Entry 8ON7 (electron microscopy, 2.50 A resolution); this record covers chains A and D of the 6 polymer chains in the assembly.

Chain A:
Protein: FMRFamide-gated sodium channel 1 (FaNaC1)
Source organism: Malacoceros fuliginosus
Chain sequence (600 residues; each row starts with the number of its first residue; numbering starts at 0):
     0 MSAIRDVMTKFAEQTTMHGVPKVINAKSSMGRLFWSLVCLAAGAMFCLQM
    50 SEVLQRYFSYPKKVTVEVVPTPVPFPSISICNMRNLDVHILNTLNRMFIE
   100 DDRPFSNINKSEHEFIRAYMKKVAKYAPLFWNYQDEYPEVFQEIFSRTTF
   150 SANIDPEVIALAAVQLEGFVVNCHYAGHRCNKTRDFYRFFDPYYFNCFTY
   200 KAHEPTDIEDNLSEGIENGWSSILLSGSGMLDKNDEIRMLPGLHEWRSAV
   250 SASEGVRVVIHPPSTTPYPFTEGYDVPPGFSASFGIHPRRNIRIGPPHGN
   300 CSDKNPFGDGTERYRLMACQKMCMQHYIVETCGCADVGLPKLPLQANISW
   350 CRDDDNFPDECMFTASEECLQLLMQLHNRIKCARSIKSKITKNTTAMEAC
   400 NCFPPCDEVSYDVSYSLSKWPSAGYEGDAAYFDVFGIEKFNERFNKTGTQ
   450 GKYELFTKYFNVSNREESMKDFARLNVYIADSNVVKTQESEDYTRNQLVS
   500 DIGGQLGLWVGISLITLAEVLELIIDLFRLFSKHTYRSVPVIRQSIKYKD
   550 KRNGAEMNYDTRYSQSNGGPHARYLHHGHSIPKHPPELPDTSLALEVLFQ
Disordered / not traced: 0-1, 206-208, 530-599
Cystine bridges: Cys80-Cys196, Cys172-Cys179, Cys300-Cys405, Cys318-Cys401, Cys322-Cys399, Cys331-Cys381, Cys333-Cys350, Cys360-Cys368
Covalent attachments: N-acetylglucosamine (NAG) linked to Asn180, Asn299, Asn392, Asn444, Asn460
Reported in the primary citation:
  - binding site for FMRFamide, neuropeptide (chain D): Phe97, Asp101, Pro103, Val122, Ala126, Phe129, Gln133, Glu235, Ile236, Arg237, Met238, Pro240
  - binding site for FMRFamide, neuropeptide: Phe431
  - mutagenesis - D101A/E235A, F129A (18 +/- 8 uM), F129L (9 +/- 3 uM), F129Q (100-fold), Q133L, Q133N: decreased binding to FMRFamide, neuropeptide (chain D)
  - mutagenesis - V122F, V122Q, F431A: unchanged binding to FMRFamide, neuropeptide (chain D)
  - mutagenesis - V122A (20-fold): increased binding to FMRFamide, neuropeptide (chain D)
  - conformationally variable residues (loop rearrangement): Lys200 to Gly218
  - mutagenesis - F129A (18 +/- 8 uM), F129L (9 +/- 3 uM), F129Q (100-fold): decreased signaling
  - mutagenesis - V122F, V122Q, F431A: unchanged signaling in response to FMRFa
  - mutagenesis - V122A (20-fold): increased signaling in response to FMRFa
  - mutagenesis - D101A/E235A, Q133L, Q133N: decreased signaling in response to FMRFa
  - mutagenesis - F97C, F129C, M238C, S282C: decreased signaling in response to MTSET
  - mutagenesis - N475C: unchanged signaling in response to MTSET
  - mutagenesis - H297S: increased signaling with FMRFamide, neuropeptide (chain D)

Chain D:
Protein: FMRFamide, neuropeptide
Chain sequence (5 residues; each row starts with the number of its first residue):
   609 FMRFX
Modified positions: NH2 (amino group) at position 613

Interface between chain A and chain D:
Contacting residue pairs - 22 pairs, chain A then chain D:
  Phe97(A) - Phe612(D)
  Phe97(A) - NH2_613(D)
  Asp101(A) - Arg611(D)  salt bridge
  Asp101(A) - Phe612(D)
  Pro103(A) - Phe612(D)
  Val122(A) - Phe612(D)  hydrophobic
  Ala126(A) - Phe612(D)  hydrophobic
  Phe129(A) - Met610(D)
  Phe129(A) - Phe612(D)  hydrophobic
  Trp130(A) - Phe609(D)
  Trp130(A) - Phe612(D)
  Gln133(A) - Phe609(D)
  Gln133(A) - Met610(D)  hydrogen bond (side chain-backbone)
  Glu235(A) - Arg611(D)  salt bridge
  Arg237(A) - Arg611(D)
  Arg237(A) - Phe612(D)  hydrogen bond (side chain-backbone)
  Arg237(A) - NH2_613(D)
  Met238(A) - Met610(D)  hydrophobic
  Met238(A) - Arg611(D)  hydrogen bond (backbone-backbone)
  Met238(A) - Phe612(D)
  Met238(A) - NH2_613(D)  hydrogen bond (backbone-backbone)
  Pro240(A) - Phe612(D)  hydrophobic
Interface residues without a listed pair, chain A (16 interface residues in all): Gln141, Phe144, Ile236, Leu239

Summary:
The interface between chain A and chain D involves 16 residues on one side and 5 on the other; the contacts
include 4 hydrogen bonds and 2 salt bridges. Polar contacts include Asp101(A)-Arg611(D), Glu235(A)-Arg611(D)
and Gln133(A)-Met610(D). The paper reports a binding site for FMRFamide, neuropeptide (chain D) at Phe97(A),
Asp101(A) and Pro103(A) among others; D101A/E235A, F129A and F129L of chain A, among others, reduce binding to
FMRFamide, neuropeptide (chain D); 16 substitutions were tested in all.
Chain A is FMRFamide-gated sodium channel 1 (FaNaC1) (Malacoceros fuliginosus) and chain D is FMRFamide,
neuropeptide; the structure, FMRFa-bound Malacoceros FaNaC1 in lipid nanodiscs, was determined by electron
microscopy (same publication as 8ON9 and 8ONA).
